Entry 2WPB (X-ray diffraction, 2.05 A resolution); this record covers chains B and D of the 4 polymer chains in the assembly.

# Chain B (and D)
Protein: N-acetylneuraminate lyase
Source organism: Escherichia coli
Notes: EC 4.1.3.3; chain D of this document is another copy of the same molecule, construct and numbering; everything in this record applies to it too
UniProtKB: P0A6L4 (NANA_ECOLI); residue numbers follow UniProt; this construct covers 2-297
Chain sequence (304 residues; each row starts with the number of its first residue; numbers below 1 keep their minus sign (Met-6 is residue -6)):
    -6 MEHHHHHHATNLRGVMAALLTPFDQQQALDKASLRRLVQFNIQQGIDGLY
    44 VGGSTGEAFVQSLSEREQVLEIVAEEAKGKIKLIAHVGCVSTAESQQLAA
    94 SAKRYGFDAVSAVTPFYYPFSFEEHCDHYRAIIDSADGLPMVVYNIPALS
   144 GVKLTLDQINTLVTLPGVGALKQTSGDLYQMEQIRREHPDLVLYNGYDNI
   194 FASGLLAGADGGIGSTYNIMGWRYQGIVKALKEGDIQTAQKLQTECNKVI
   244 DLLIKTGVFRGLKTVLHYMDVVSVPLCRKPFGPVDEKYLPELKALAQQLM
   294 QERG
Disordered / not traced: -6 to 1, 297
Construct notes: expression tag (-6 to 1); engineered mutation Asn192 (Glu in P0A6L4)
Modified / non-standard residues: Lys165 ((2S)-2-amino-6-[(1-hydroxy-1-oxo-propan-2-ylidene)amino]hexanoic acid; KPI)
Curated features (UniProtKB/Swiss-Prot):
  - active site: Tyr137 (Proton donor), Lys165 (Schiff-base intermediate with substrate)
  - binding site (aceneuramate): Ser47, Thr48, Thr167, Gly189, Asp191, Ser208
  - binding site (pyruvate): Ser47, Thr48
  - binding site (aldehydo-N-acetyl-D-mannosamine): Thr167, Gly189, Asp191, Ser208
  - site (Required to correctly position the proton donor): Ser47, Tyr110
  - mutagenesis: Ser47 (S47A: 21-fold decrease in catalytic efficiency for the cleavage of Neu5Ac; S47C: 40-fold decrease in catalytic efficiency for the cleavage of Neu5Ac ...), Thr48 (T48A/S: Slight increase in catalytic efficiency for the cleavage of Neu5Ac), Tyr110 (Y110A: 40-fold decrease in catalytic efficiency for the cleavage of Neu5Ac; Y110F: No significant change in kinetic parameters for the cleavage of Neu5Ac), Tyr137 (Y137A: Loss of Neu5Ac cleavage activity. Is still able to form a Schiff base with the substrate; Y137F: Retains very low Neu5Ac cleavage activity), Leu142 (L142R: Changes substrate preference. Maintains much of its original N-acetylneuraminate lyase activity, but shows a 19-fold increase in condensation of L-aspartate beta-semialdehyde (L-ASA) and ...), Thr167 (T167A: 4-fold decrease in catalytic efficiency for the cleavage of Neu5Ac; T167S: No significant change in kinetic parameters for the cleavage of Neu5Ac), Phe252 (F252A/Y: No significant change in kinetic parameters for the cleavage of Neu5Ac)
Residues lining bound ligands: pyruvate (ZZI; (2R,3R)-2,3,4-trihydroxy-N,N-dipropylbutanamide): Thr48, Lys165, Thr167, Gly189, Tyr190, Asp191, Asn192, Ile206, Gly207, Ser208, Ile247, Val251, Phe252
What the authors report for this chain:
  - catalytic residues: Lys165
  - binding site for pyruvate: Thr48, Lys165, Tyr172, Gly189, Tyr190, Asp191, Asn192, Ser208, Thr209, Ile243, Ile247, Val251, Phe252
  - mutagenesis - E192N: increased catalytic activity on DPAH

# How chain B and chain D interact
Pairs across the interface (49):
  Gly169(B) - Gly169(D)
  Leu171(B) - Leu171(D)  hydrophobic
  Leu171(B) - Ile193(D)
  Leu171(B) - Ser196(D)
  Tyr172(B) - Asn192(D)
  Tyr172(B) - Ile193(D)
  Tyr172(B) - Asn240(D)
  Tyr172(B) - Asp244(D)  hydrogen bond
  Tyr172(B) - Ile247(D)
  Glu175(B) - Thr237(D)  hydrogen bond
  Glu175(B) - Asn240(D)
  Gln176(B) - Asp244(D)  hydrogen bond
  Arg179(B) - Thr237(D)
  Arg179(B) - Asn240(D)
  Arg179(B) - Lys241(D)
  Arg179(B) - Asp244(D)  salt bridge
  Asn192(B) - Tyr172(D)
  Ile193(B) - Leu171(D)
  Ile193(B) - Tyr172(D)
  Ala195(B) - Leu199(D)
  Ser196(B) - Leu171(D)
  Ser196(B) - Ser196(D)  hydrogen bond (backbone-side chain)
  Ser196(B) - Leu199(D)
  Ser196(B) - Ala200(D)
  Leu198(B) - Gln233(D)
  Leu199(B) - Ala195(D)
  Leu199(B) - Ser196(D)
  Leu199(B) - Leu199(D)  hydrophobic
  Leu199(B) - Ile229(D)  hydrophobic
  Leu199(B) - Gln233(D)  hydrogen bond (backbone-side chain)
  Ala200(B) - Ser196(D)
  Leu224(B) - Ile229(D)
  Gly227(B) - Gly227(D)
  Gly227(B) - Ile229(D)
  Ile229(B) - Leu199(D)  hydrophobic
  Ile229(B) - Leu224(D)
  Gln233(B) - Leu198(D)
  Gln233(B) - Leu199(D)  hydrogen bond (side chain-backbone)
  Thr237(B) - Glu175(D)  hydrogen bond
  Thr237(B) - Arg179(D)
  Asn240(B) - Tyr172(D)
  Asn240(B) - Glu175(D)
  Asn240(B) - Arg179(D)
  Lys241(B) - Arg179(D)
  Ile243(B) - Tyr172(D)
  Asp244(B) - Tyr172(D)  hydrogen bond
  Asp244(B) - Gln176(D)
  Asp244(B) - Arg179(D)  salt bridge
  Ile247(B) - Tyr172(D)
Interface residues without a listed pair, chain D (23 interface residues in all): Ile243

# In short
Chain B and chain D each contribute 23 residues to their interface, with 8 hydrogen bonds and 2 salt bridges.
Polar pairs include Arg179(B)-Asp244(D), Tyr172(B)-Asp244(D) and Glu175(B)-Thr237(D). Chain B binds pyruvate.
From the paper: the catalytic residue Lys165(B); E192N of chain B increases catalytic activity on DPAH.
Both chains are N-acetylneuraminate lyase (Escherichia coli). Entry 2WPB (Crystal structure of the E192N
mutant of E. Coli N-acetylneuraminic acid lyase in complex with pyruvate ...) was determined by X-ray
diffraction (same publication as 2WNN, 2WNQ, 2WNZ and 2WO5).
